PDB entry 7E6I | X-ray diffraction, 2.39 A resolution | chain A

[Chain A]
Protein: Glucose-6-phosphate 1-dehydrogenase
Organism: Kluyveromyces lactis (strain ATCC 8585 / CBS 2359 / DSM 70799 / NBRC 1267 / NRRL Y-1140 / WM37)
Notes: EC 1.1.1.49
UniProtKB: P48828 (G6PD_KLULA); residue numbers follow UniProt; this construct covers 1-497
Sequence (497 residues; row label = number of the first residue in the row):
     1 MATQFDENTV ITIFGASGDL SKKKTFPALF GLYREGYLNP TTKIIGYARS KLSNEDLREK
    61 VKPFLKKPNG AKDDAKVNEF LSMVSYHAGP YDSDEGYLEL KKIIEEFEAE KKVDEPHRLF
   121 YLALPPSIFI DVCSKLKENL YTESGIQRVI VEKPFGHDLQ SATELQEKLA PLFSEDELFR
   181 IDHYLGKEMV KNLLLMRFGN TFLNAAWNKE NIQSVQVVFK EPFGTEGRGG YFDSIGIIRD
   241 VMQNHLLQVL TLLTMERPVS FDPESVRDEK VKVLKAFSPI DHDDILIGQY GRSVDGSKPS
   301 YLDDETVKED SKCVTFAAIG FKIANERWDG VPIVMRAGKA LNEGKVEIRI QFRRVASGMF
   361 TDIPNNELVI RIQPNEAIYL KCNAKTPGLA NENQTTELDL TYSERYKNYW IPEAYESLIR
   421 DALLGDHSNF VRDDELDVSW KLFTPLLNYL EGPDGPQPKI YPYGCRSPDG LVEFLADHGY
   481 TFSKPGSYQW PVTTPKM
Not modelled in the structure: 485-497
Residues lining bound ligands:
  - polyethylene glycol fragment (7PE; 2-(2-(2-(2-(2-(2-ethoxyethoxy)ethoxy)ethoxy)ethoxy)ethoxy)ethanol): Thr395, Thr396, Glu397, Leu398, Asp399
  - 6-O-phosphono-beta-D-glucopyranose (BG6): Lys153, His183, Tyr184, Lys187, Phe219, Glu221, Asp240, Val241, His245, Lys339, Gln373

[Summary]
Bound to chain A: 6-O-phosphono-beta-D-glucopyranose and polyethylene glycol fragment.
Chain A is Glucose-6-phosphate 1-dehydrogenase (Kluyveromyces lactis (strain ATCC 8585 / CBS 2359 / DSM 70799
/ NBRC 1267 / NRRL Y-1140 / WM37)); the structure, Glucose-6-phosphate dehydrogenase in complex with its
substrate glucose-6-phosphate, was determined by X-ray diffraction together with 7E6H from the same study.
